7QJ3 - chains m and l of the 22 polymer chains in the assembly; structure by electron microscopy, 7.60 A resolution (low resolution: residue-level contacts below are approximate; hydrogen-bond / salt-bridge calls are withheld).

== Chain m ==
Name: Mitotic-spindle organizing protein 1
From: Homo sapiens
UniProt: Q08AG7 (MZT1_HUMAN); residues 1-82 here = UniProt positions 1-82
Amino-acid sequence (82 residues; each row starts with the number of its first residue):
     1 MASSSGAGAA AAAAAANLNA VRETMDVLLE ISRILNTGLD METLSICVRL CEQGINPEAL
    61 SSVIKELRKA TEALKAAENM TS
Not modelled in the structure: 1-10, 76-82
Curated features (UniProtKB/Swiss-Prot):
  - modified residue: Ala2 (N-acetylalanine)

== Chain l ==
Name: Gamma-tubulin complex component 5
From: Homo sapiens
UniProt: Q96RT8 (GCP5_HUMAN); residues 1-1024 here = UniProt positions 1-1024
Amino-acid sequence (1024 residues; numbered 1 to 1024; the number before each row is that of its first residue):
     1 MARHGPPWSR LDAQQERDVR ELVRGVAGLQ DEADPNFQLA LNFAWSNFRF HRFLDVNSHK
    61 IEKTIEGIYE KFVIHSDLSK AASWKRLTEE FLNAPLPSIK EIKTDAHYSI LSLLLCLSDS
   121 PSNSSYVETP RNKEVEKKDD FDWGKYLMED EEMDIGPYMD TPNWSEESEE ENDQQPLSRE
   181 DSGIQVDRTP LEEQDQNRKL DPCISWKDEP DDRSWLEHHV VHQYWTARPS QFPHSLHLHS
   241 NLAAVWDQHL YSSDPLYVPD DRVLVTETQV IRETLWLLSG VKKLFIFQLI DGKVTVRNNI
   301 IVTHLTHSCL RSVLEQIAAY GQVVFRLQEF IDEVMGHSSE SMLPGSGSVP KKSTEAPFRT
   361 YQAFMWALYK YFISFKEELA EIEKCIINND TTITLAIVVD KLAPRLSQLK VLHKVFSTGV
   421 AEVPPDTRNV VRASHLLNTL YKAILEYDNV GEASEQTVSL LFSLWVETVR PYLQTVDEWI
   481 VHGHLWDGAR EFIIQRNKNV PVNHRDFWYA TYTLYSVSEK TENEEKMSDN ASASSGSDQG
   541 PSSRQHTMVS FLKPVLKQII MAGKSMQLLK NLQCAESTTC QAGARDAERK SLYTLFLESV
   601 QSRLRHGEDS TPQVLTEQQA TKENLMKMQS IAESHLELDD VHDPLLAINF ARMYLEQSDF
   661 HEKFAGGDVC VDRSSESVTC QTFELTLRSC LYPHIDKQYL DCCGNLMQTL KKDYRLVEYL
   721 QAMRNFFLME GGDTMYDFYT SIFDKIREKE TWQNVSFLNV QLQEAVGQRY PEDSSRLSIS
   781 FENVDTAKKK LPVHILDGLT LSYKVPWPVD IVISLECQKI YNQVFLLLLQ IKWAKYSLDV
   841 LLFGELVSTA EKPRLKEGLI HEQDTVAQFG PQKEPVRQQI HRMFLLRVKL MHFVNSLHNY
   901 IMTRILHSTG LEFQHQVEEA KDLDQLIKIH YRYLSTIHDR CLLREKVSFV KEAIMKVLNL
   961 ALMFADGWQA GLGTWRMESI EKMESDFKNC HMFLVTILNK AVCRGSFPHL ESLALSLMAG
  1021 MEQS
Not modelled in the structure: 1-12, 95-104, 131-1024

== How chain m and chain l interact ==
Pairs across the interface (58; chain m residue first):
  Val27(m) with Leu87(l)
  Leu28(m) with Phe91(l); Ile110(l)
  Glu30(m) with Leu87(l); Ser125(l); Tyr126(l); Val127(l); Glu128(l)
  Ile31(m) with Leu114(l)
  Arg33(m) with Ser125(l); Tyr126(l); Val127(l)
  Ile34(m) with Lys80(l); Leu87(l); Pro121(l); Ser124(l); Ser125(l); Tyr126(l)
  Leu35(m) with Leu114(l); Ser118(l); Asp119(l)
  Asn36(m) with Ser118(l)
  Thr37(m) with Leu117(l); Ser118(l)
  Leu39(m) with Leu117(l)
  Thr43(m) with Leu22(l)
  Ile46(m) with Asp18(l); Glu21(l); Leu22(l)
  Cys47(m) with Leu22(l)
  Val48(m) with Ile110(l)
  Arg49(m) with Asp18(l)
  Leu50(m) with Leu22(l)
  Cys51(m) with Ser109(l); Ile110(l)
  Gln53(m) with Gln15(l)
  Asn56(m) with Phe53(l); Leu54(l); Asp55(l)
  Pro57(m) with Ser109(l); Ser112(l); Leu113(l)
  Glu58(m) with Phe53(l); Leu54(l)
  Ala59(m) with Asn47(l); Phe53(l)
  Leu60(m) with Leu113(l)
  Ser61(m) with Cys116(l); Leu117(l)
  Ser62(m) with Asn47(l)
  Ile64(m) with Val26(l); Leu117(l)
  Lys65(m) with Cys116(l); Leu117(l)
  Glu66(m) with Phe43(l)
  Leu67(m) with Val26(l)
  Thr71(m) with Val26(l); Ala27(l)
Also at the interface, not in a pair above, chain m (34 interface residues in all): Asp26, Ile55, Val63, Arg68
Also at the interface, not in a pair above, chain l (36 interface residues in all): Gln14, Val23, Ala40, Phe48, Val56, Trp84, Ser120

== In short ==
Chain m and chain l form an interface of 34 and 36 residues respectively.
Chain m is Mitotic-spindle organizing protein 1 and chain l is Gamma-tubulin complex component 5, both from
Homo sapiens; the structure, Structure of recombinant human gamma-Tubulin Ring Complex 8-spoked assembly
intermediate (spokes 7-14), was determined by electron microscopy, deposited together with 7QJ0, 7QJ1, 7QJ2,
7QJ4, 7QJD and 7QJE.
